PDB entry 8WT6 | electron microscopy, 2.50 A resolution | chains D and J of the 10 polymer chains in the assembly

# Chain D
Molecule: IS621 transposase
From: Escherichia coli
UniProtKB: A0A0E0Y1P1 (A0A0E0Y1P1_ECO1C); numbering as in UniProt (aligned over 1-326)
Chain sequence (328 residues; each row starts with the number of its first residue; numbers below 1 keep their minus sign (Gly-1 is residue -1)):
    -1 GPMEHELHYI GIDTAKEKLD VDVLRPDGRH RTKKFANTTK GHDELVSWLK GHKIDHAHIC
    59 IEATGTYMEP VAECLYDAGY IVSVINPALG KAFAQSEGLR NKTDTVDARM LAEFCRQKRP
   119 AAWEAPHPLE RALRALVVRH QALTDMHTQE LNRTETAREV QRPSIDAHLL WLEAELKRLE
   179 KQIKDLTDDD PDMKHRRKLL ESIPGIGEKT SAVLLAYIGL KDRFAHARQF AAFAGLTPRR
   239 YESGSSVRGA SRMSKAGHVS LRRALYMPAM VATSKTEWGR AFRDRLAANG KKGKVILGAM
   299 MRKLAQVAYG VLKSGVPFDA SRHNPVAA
Not modelled in the structure: -1 to 4, 322-326
Sequence notes: expression tag (-1 to 0)
What the authors report for this chain:
  - catalytic residues: Asp11, Glu60, Asp102, Asp105, Ser241
  - binding site for target DNA: Gly63, Ser241, Tyr264, Met265, Met268
  - binding site for donor DNA: Gly63, Ser241, Tyr264, Met265, Met268
  - mutagenesis - D11A/E60A/D102A/D105A, S241A: abolished catalytic activity
  - binding site for bridge RNA: Ala61
  - binding site for bridge RNA: Arg27, His28, Thr30, Ala61
  - binding site for target DNA: Asn84
  - binding site for donor DNA (chain J): Asn84

# Chain J
Molecule: donor DNA
Sequence (44 nucleotides; numbered 1 to 44; the number before each row is that of its first residue):
     1 TCTCTGCACT GGAGGGATAA TACAAGATAC TGTTATGGCC TGCA
Not modelled in the structure: 1-11, 41-44

# How chain D and chain J interact
Residue-residue contacts (27):
  Thr12(D) - DA29(J)  sugar contact
  Ala13(D) - DA29(J)  phosphate contact
  Ala13(D) - DC30(J)  phosphate contact
  Lys14(D) - DA29(J)  phosphate contact
  Lys14(D) - DC30(J)  hydrogen bond to the phosphate
  Lys14(D) - DT31(J)  salt bridge to the phosphate
  Thr62(D) - DT28(J)  base contact
  Thr62(D) - DA29(J)  sugar contact
  Asn84(D) - DG26(J)  hydrogen bond to the base
  Pro85(D) - DA27(J)  sugar contact
  Pro85(D) - DT28(J)  sugar contact
  Ala86(D) - DG26(J)  base contact
  Ala86(D) - DA27(J)  sugar contact
  Lys89(D) - DA27(J)  salt bridge to the phosphate
  Arg250(D) - DA25(J)  hydrogen bond to the base
  Tyr264(D) - DA20(J)  hydrogen bond to the base
  Met265(D) - DA19(J)  base contact
  Met268(D) - DA19(J)  sugar contact
  Met268(D) - DA20(J)  base contact
  Val269(D) - DA19(J)  base contact
  Ser272(D) - DA19(J)  hydrogen bond to the sugar
  Lys273(D) - DT18(J)  base contact
  Gly291(D) - DA20(J)  phosphate contact
  Gly291(D) - DT21(J)  hydrogen bond to the phosphate
  Lys292(D) - DA20(J)  phosphate contact
  Lys292(D) - DT21(J)  phosphate contact
  Leu295(D) - DA20(J)  sugar contact
Also at the interface, not in a pair above, chain D (22 interface residues in all): Glu60, Tyr65, Asp102, Lys290
Also at the interface, not in a pair above, chain J (12 interface residues in all): DA17

# Summary
The interface between chain D and chain J involves 22 residues on one side and 12 on the other; the contacts
include 6 hydrogen bonds and 2 salt bridges. Polar contacts include Asn84(D)-DG26(J), Arg250(D)-DA25(J) and
Tyr264(D)-DA20(J). From the paper: catalytic residues Asp11(D), Glu60(D) and Asp102(D) among others;
D11A/E60A/D102A/D105A and S241A of chain D abolish catalytic activity.
Here chain D is IS621 transposase (Escherichia coli) and chain J is donor DNA. Entry 8WT6 (Cryo-EM structure
of the IS621 recombinase in complex with bridge RNA, donor DNA, and target DNA ...) was determined by electron
microscopy together with 8WT7, 8WT8 and 8WT9 from the same study.
